PDB entry 7JG1 | electron microscopy, 3.30 A resolution | chains A and C of the 5 polymer chains in the assembly

== Chain A (and C) ==
Molecule: Igh protein
Source organism: Mus musculus
Notes: chain C of this document is another copy of the same molecule, construct and numbering; everything in this record applies to it too
Reference sequence: Q99M22 (Q99M22_MOUSE); residues 113-467 here correspond to UniProt positions 125-479 (UniProt number = residue number + 12)
Chain sequence (355 residues; row label = number of the first residue in the row):
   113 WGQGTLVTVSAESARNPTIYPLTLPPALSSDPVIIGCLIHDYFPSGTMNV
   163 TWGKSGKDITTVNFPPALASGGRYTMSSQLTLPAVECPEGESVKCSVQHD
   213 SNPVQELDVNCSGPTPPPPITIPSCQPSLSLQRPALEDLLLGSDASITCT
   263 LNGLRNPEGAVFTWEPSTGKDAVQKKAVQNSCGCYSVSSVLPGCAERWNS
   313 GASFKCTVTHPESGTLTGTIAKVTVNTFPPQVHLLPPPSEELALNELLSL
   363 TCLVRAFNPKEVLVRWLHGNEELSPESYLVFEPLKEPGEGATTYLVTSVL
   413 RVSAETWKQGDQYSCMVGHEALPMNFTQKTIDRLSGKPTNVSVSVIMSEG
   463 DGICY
Disordered / not traced: 113-236
Cystine bridges: Cys237-Cys296, Cys261-Cys318, Cys364-Cys427

== How chain A and chain C interact ==
Contacting residue pairs - 14 pairs, chain A then chain C:
  Lys441(A) - Asp463(C)  salt bridge
  Lys449(A) - Glu461(C)  salt bridge
  Asp463(A) - Lys449(C)  salt bridge
  Asp463(A) - Pro450(C)
  Asp463(A) - Val453(C)
  Gly464(A) - Ser447(C)
  Ile465(A) - Leu346(C)
  Ile465(A) - Pro348(C)
  Ile465(A) - Ser447(C)
  Cys466(A) - Ser447(C)  hydrogen bond (backbone-backbone)
  Tyr467(A) - Leu346(C)
  Tyr467(A) - Lys441(C)
  Tyr467(A) - Thr442(C)
  Tyr467(A) - Ile443(C)  hydrophobic
Other interface residues (no listed pair), chain A (10 interface residues in all): Val455, Val457, Gly462
Other interface residues (no listed pair), chain C (14 interface residues in all): Gly448, Val457, Met459

== In short ==
10 residues of chain A and 14 residues of chain C are in contact, with 1 hydrogen bond and 3 salt bridges.
Polar pairs include Lys441(A)-Asp463(C), Lys449(A)-Glu461(C) and Asp463(A)-Lys449(C).
Both chains are Igh protein (Mus musculus). Entry 7JG1 (Dimeric Immunoglobin A (dIgA)) was determined by
electron microscopy together with 7JG2 from the same study.
